PDB entry 5DJ1 | X-ray diffraction, 2.10 A resolution | chains A and B

[Chain A (and B)]
Protein: PLP-Dependent L-Arginine Hydroxylase MppP
Organism: Streptomyces wadayamensis
Notes: chain B of this document is another copy of the same molecule, construct and numbering; everything in this record applies to it too
Amino-acid sequence (376 residues; each row starts with the number of its first residue):
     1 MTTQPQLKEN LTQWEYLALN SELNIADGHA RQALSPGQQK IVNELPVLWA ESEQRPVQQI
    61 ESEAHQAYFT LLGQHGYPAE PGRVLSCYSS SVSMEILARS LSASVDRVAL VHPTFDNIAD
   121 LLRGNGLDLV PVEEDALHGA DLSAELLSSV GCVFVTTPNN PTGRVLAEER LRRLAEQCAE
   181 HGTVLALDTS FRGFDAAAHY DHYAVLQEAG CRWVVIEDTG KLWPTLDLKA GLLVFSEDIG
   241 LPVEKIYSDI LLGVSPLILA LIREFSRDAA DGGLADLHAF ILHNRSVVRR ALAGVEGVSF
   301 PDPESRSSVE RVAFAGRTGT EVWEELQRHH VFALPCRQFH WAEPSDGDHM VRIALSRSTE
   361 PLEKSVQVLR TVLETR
Disordered / not traced: 1-22, 374-376 (chain B: 1-22, 376)
Modified residues: K221 ((2S)-2-amino-6-[[3-hydroxy-2-methyl-5-(phosphonooxymethyl)pyridin-4-yl]methylideneamino]hexanoic acid; LLP)

[Chain A / chain B interface]
Residue-residue contacts - 62 pairs, chain A then chain B:
  D27(A) - L252(B)
  H29(A) - L252(B)
  L34(A) - W49(B)
  L34(A) - E53(B)
  V42(A) - P46(B)
  V42(A) - W49(B)
  L45(A) - W49(B)  hydrophobic
  P46(A) - V42(B)
  P46(A) - N43(B)
  W49(A) - L34(B)
  W49(A) - V42(B)  hydrophobic
  W49(A) - L45(B)  hydrophobic
  W49(A) - P224(B)
  W49(A) - T225(B)
  W49(A) - L226(B)
  W49(A) - L228(B)  hydrophobic
  S52(A) - L226(B)
  E53(A) - L34(B)
  Y88(A) - Y88(B)  hydrophobic
  Y88(A) - S89(B)
  Y88(A) - V92(B)  hydrophobic
  Y88(A) - K229(B)
  S89(A) - Y88(B)
  S91(A) - I250(B)
  V92(A) - Y88(B)  hydrophobic
  E95(A) - E95(B)
  E95(A) - R99(B)  salt bridge
  E95(A) - I250(B)
  R99(A) - E95(B)  salt bridge
  R99(A) - L121(B)
  R99(A) - G124(B)
  R99(A) - N125(B)
  N117(A) - S248(B)  hydrogen bond (side chain-backbone)
  N117(A) - D249(B)  hydrogen bond (side chain-backbone)
  D120(A) - D249(B)
  L121(A) - R99(B)
  L121(A) - D249(B)
  L121(A) - I250(B)  hydrophobic
  G124(A) - R99(B)
  N125(A) - R99(B)
  P224(A) - W49(B)
  T225(A) - W49(B)
  L226(A) - W49(B)  hydrophobic
  L226(A) - S52(B)
  L226(A) - S255(B)  hydrogen bond (backbone-side chain)
  L226(A) - P256(B)
  L228(A) - W49(B)  hydrophobic
  L228(A) - S255(B)
  L228(A) - L257(B)  hydrophobic
  L228(A) - I258(B)  hydrophobic
  K229(A) - Y88(B)  hydrogen bond
  D249(A) - N117(B)  hydrogen bond (backbone-side chain)
  D249(A) - D120(B)
  D249(A) - L121(B)
  I250(A) - S91(B)
  I250(A) - V92(B)  hydrophobic
  L252(A) - D27(B)
  S255(A) - L226(B)  hydrogen bond (side chain-backbone)
  S255(A) - L228(B)
  P256(A) - L226(B)
  L257(A) - L228(B)  hydrophobic
  I258(A) - L228(B)  hydrophobic
Interface residues without a listed pair, chain A (37 interface residues in all): N43, K221, D227, S248, L261
Interface residues without a listed pair, chain B (37 interface residues in all): H29, K221, D227, L261

[In short]
Chain A and chain B each contribute 37 residues to their interface, with 6 hydrogen bonds and 2 salt bridges.
Polar contacts include E95(A)-R99(B), N117(A)-S248(B) and N117(A)-D249(B).
Chain A and chain B are both PLP-Dependent L-Arginine Hydroxylase MppP (Streptomyces wadayamensis); the
structure, Structure of the PLP-Dependent L-Arginine Hydroxylase MppP Holoenzyme, was determined by X-ray
diffraction (same publication as 5DJ3).
